8EQG - chains C and F of the 3 polymer chains in the assembly; structure by X-ray diffraction, 1.39 A resolution.

# Chain C
Molecule: 16-nt DNA strand
Sequence (16 nucleotides; numbered 1 to 16; the number before each row is that of its first residue):
     1 AATAAAUGGA AGTGGG
Ion coordination: Na+ near DA5 (its only coordinating residue here)

# Chain F
Molecule: Transcription factor PU.1
From: Homo sapiens
Notes: fragment: ETS-Domain
Reference sequence: P17947 (SPI1_HUMAN); residue numbers follow UniProt; this construct covers 165-270
Sequence (106 residues; row label = number of the first residue in the row):
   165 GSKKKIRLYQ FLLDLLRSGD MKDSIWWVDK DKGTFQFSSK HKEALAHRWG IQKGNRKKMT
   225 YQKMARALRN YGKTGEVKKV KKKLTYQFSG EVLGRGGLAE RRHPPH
Disordered / not traced: 165-168, 260-270
UniProt features mapped onto this chain:
  - DNA-binding region: Ile-170 to Ser-253 (ETS)
  - binding site (DNA): Lys-217, Arg-230, Arg-233, Lys-243
  - natural variant: His-211 (H211P: In AGM10), Val-241 (V241G: In AGM10)
Reported in the primary citation:
  - binding site for the 16-nt DNA strand (chain C): Arg-233
  - conformationally variable residues (side-chain flip): Gln-226

# Chain C / chain F interface
Residue-residue contacts (16):
  DA5(C) / Ser-203(F)  hydrogen bond to the phosphate
  DA5(C) / Lys-206(F)  salt bridge to the phosphate
  DA5(C) / Lys-247(F)  sugar contact
  DA5(C) / Leu-248(F)  phosphate contact
  DA6(C) / Lys-243(F)  salt bridge to the phosphate
  DA6(C) / Lys-246(F)  phosphate contact
  DA6(C) / Lys-247(F)  phosphate contact
  DA6(C) / Leu-248(F)  hydrogen bond to the phosphate
  DU7(C) / Gln-226(F)  hydrogen bond to the base
  DU7(C) / Arg-233(F)  base contact
  DU7(C) / Lys-243(F)  phosphate contact
  DG8(C) / Arg-230(F)  base contact
  DG8(C) / Arg-233(F)  hydrogen bond to the base
  DG9(C) / Arg-230(F)  hydrogen bond to the base
  DA10(C) / Arg-230(F)  base contact
  DT13(C) / Arg-220(F)  sugar contact
Also at the interface, not in a pair above, chain C (8 interface residues in all): DA4
Also at the interface, not in a pair above, chain F (11 interface residues in all): Tyr-225

# Summary
Chain C and chain F form an interface of 8 and 11 residues respectively; the contacts include 5 hydrogen bonds
and 2 salt bridges. Polar contacts include DU7(C)/Gln-226(F), DG8(C)/Arg-233(F) and DG9(C)/Arg-230(F). The
paper reports a binding site for the 16-nt DNA strand (chain C) at Arg-233(F); conformational variability at
Gln-226(F).
Here chain C is a 16-nt DNA strand and chain F is Transcription factor PU.1 (Homo sapiens). Entry 8EQG (Human
PU.1 ETS-Domain (165-270) Bound to d(AATAAA(DU)GGAAGTGGG)) was determined by X-ray diffraction together with
8E3K, 8E3R, 8E4H, 8E5Y, 8EBH, 8EE9 and 14 further entries from the same study.
